Entry 6CES (electron microscopy, 4.00 A resolution); this record covers chains N and M of the 5 polymer chains in the assembly.

[Chain N]
Name: GATOR complex protein NPRL2
Organism: Homo sapiens
UniProtKB: Q8WTW4 (NPRL2_HUMAN); residue numbers follow UniProt; this construct covers 1-380
Amino-acid sequence (380 residues; numbered 1 to 380; the number before each row is that of its first residue):
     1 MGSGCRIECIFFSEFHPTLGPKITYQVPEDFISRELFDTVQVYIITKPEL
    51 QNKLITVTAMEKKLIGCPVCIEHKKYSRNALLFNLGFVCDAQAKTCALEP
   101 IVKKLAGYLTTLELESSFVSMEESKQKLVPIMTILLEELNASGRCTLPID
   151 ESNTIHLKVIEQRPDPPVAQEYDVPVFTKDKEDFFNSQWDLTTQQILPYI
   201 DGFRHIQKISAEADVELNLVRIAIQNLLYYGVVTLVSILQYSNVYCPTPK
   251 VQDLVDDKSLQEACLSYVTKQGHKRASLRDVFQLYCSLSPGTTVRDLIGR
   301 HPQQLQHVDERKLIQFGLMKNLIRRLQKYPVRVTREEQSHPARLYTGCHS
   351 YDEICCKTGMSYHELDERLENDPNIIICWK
Not modelled in the structure: 1-2, 29-35, 288-314, 331-344, 372-380
Curated features (UniProtKB/Swiss-Prot):
  - binding site (GDP): R78
  - site: S124 (Arginine finger)
  - modified residue: R78 (Asymmetric dimethylarginine)
  - cross-link (Glycyl lysine isopeptide (Lys-Gly)): K158 (interchain with G-Cter in ubiquitin), K357 (interchain with G-Cter in ubiquitin)
  - natural variant: L105 (L105P: In FFEVF2), T110 (T110S: In FFEVF2; uncertain significance), P198 (P198H: In FFEVF2; uncertain significance), D214 (D214H: In FFEVF2; uncertain significance)
  - mutagenesis: P17 to P21 (In RL1 mutant; abolished ability of the GATOR1 complex to inhibit mTORC1 signaling), G20 (G20S: Abolished GTPase activating protein activity toward RagA/RRAGA), R78 (R78A: Abolished GTPase activating protein activity toward RagA/RRAGA), S117 to M121 (In RL2 mutant; does not affect ability of the GATOR1 complex to inhibit mTORC1 signaling), K158 (K158R: Decreased ubiquitination by the GATOR2 complex), R279 (R279A: Does not affect the GTPase activating protein activity of the GATOR1 complex), R295 (R295A: Does not affect the GTPase activating protein activity of the GATOR1 complex), R300 (R300A: Does not affect the GTPase activating protein activity of the GATOR1 complex), R311 (R311A: Does not affect the GTPase activating protein activity of the GATOR1 complex), R324 (R324A: Does not affect the GTPase activating protein activity of the GATOR1 complex), K328 (K328R: Does not affect ubiquitination by the GATOR2 complex), R343 (R343A: Does not affect the GTPase activating protein activity of the GATOR1 complex), 2 further mutagenesis entries in UniProt

[Chain M]
Name: GATOR complex protein NPRL3
Organism: Homo sapiens
UniProtKB: Q12980 (NPRL3_HUMAN); numbering as in UniProt (aligned over 1-569)
Amino-acid sequence (569 residues; numbered 1 to 569; the number before each row is that of its first residue):
     1 MRDNTSPISVILVSSGSRGNKLLFRYPFQRSQEHPASQTSKPRSRYAASN
    51 TGDHADEQDGDSRFSDVILATILATKSEMCGQKFELKIDNVRFVGHPTLL
   101 QHALGQISKTDPSPKREAPTMILFNVVFALRANADPSVINCLHNLSRRIA
   151 TVLQHEERRCQYLTREAKLILALQDEVSAMADGNEGPQSPFHHILPKCKL
   201 ARDLKEAYDSLCTSGVVRLHINSWLEVSFCLPHKIHYAASSLIPPEAIER
   251 SLKAIRPYHALLLLSDEKSLLGELPIDCSPALVRVIKTTSAVKNLQQLAQ
   301 DADLALLQVFQLAAHLVYWGKAIIIYPLCENNVYMLSPNASVCLYSPLAE
   351 QFSHQFPSHDLPSVLAKFSLPVSLSEFRNPLAPAVQETQLIQMVVWMLQR
   401 RLLIQLHTYVCLMASPSEEEPRPREDDVPFTARVGGRSLSTPNALSFGSP
   451 TSSDDMTLTSPSMDNSSAELLPSGDSPLNQRMTENLLASLSEHERAAILS
   501 VPAAQNPEDLRMFARLLHYFRGRHHLEEIMYNENTRRSQLLMLFDKFRSV
   551 LVVTTHEDPVIAVFQALLP
Not modelled in the structure: 1-2, 108-114, 231-242, 283-291, 323-333, 459-467
Curated features (UniProtKB/Swiss-Prot):
  - modified residue: S476 (Phosphoserine)
  - natural variant: R92 (R92Q: In FFEVF3; uncertain significance), E249 (E249K: In FFEVF3; uncertain significance)

[How chain N and chain M interact]
Pairs across the interface - 49 pairs, chain N then chain M:
  I44(N) with E78(M)
  P48(N) with L73(M)
  N52(N) with A70(M)
  K53(N) with D66(M); L69(M)
  L54(N) with D66(M); K87(M)
  T58(N) with K87(M); I88(M), hydrogen bond (backbone-backbone)
  A59(N) with E85(M); L86(M); K87(M), hydrogen bond (backbone-backbone)
  M60(N) with E85(M); L86(M), hydrogen bond (backbone-backbone)
  E61(N) with F84(M); E85(M)
  K62(N) with F84(M), hydrogen bond (backbone-backbone)
  E99(N) with L86(M)
  E171(N) with R515(M), salt bridge; H518(M), salt bridge
  Y172(N) with R515(M)
  R204(N) with L517(M)
  I206(N) with H518(M)
  L239(N) with H524(M)
  Y267(N) with R433(M)
  V268(N) with R433(M)
  K270(N) with T451(M); D455(M); M512(M), hydrogen bond
  L278(N) with L406(M)
  V281(N) with Q405(M)
  F282(N) with L316(M), hydrophobic; Q405(M); H407(M)
  Y285(N) with W319(M), hydrophobic
  I323(N) with R523(M); H525(M)
  R324(N) with R521(M)
  L326(N) with L517(M)
  Q327(N) with R521(M)
  K328(N) with E557(M), hydrogen bond (side chain-backbone); D558(M), salt bridge
  D366(N) with L316(M)
  L369(N) with H407(M); Y409(M), hydrophobic; V410(M)
  N371(N) with T408(M); Y409(M); V410(M)
Interface residues without a listed pair, chain N (34 interface residues in all): I45, V57, E370
Interface residues without a listed pair, chain M (36 interface residues in all): D89, G320, S452, S453, P559

[Overview]
Chain N and chain M form an interface of 34 and 36 residues respectively; the contacts include 6 hydrogen
bonds and 3 salt bridges. Polar pairs include E171(N)-R515(M), E171(N)-H518(M) and K328(N)-D558(M). UniProt
lists GDP-binding residue R78(N) and 21 mutagenesis sites on chain N.
Here chain N is GATOR complex protein NPRL2 and chain M is GATOR complex protein NPRL3, both from Homo
sapiens. Entry 6CES (Cryo-EM structure of GATOR1-RAG) was determined by electron microscopy together with 6CET
from the same study.
